PDB entry 1CZ8 | X-ray diffraction, 2.40 A resolution | chains V and W of the 6 polymer chains in the assembly

Chain V (and W):
Name: Vascular endothelial growth factor A
From: Homo sapiens
Notes: fragment: receptor binding fragment; chain W of this document is another copy of the same molecule, construct and numbering; everything in this record applies to it too
Reference sequence: P15692 (VEGFA_HUMAN); residues 14-107 here correspond to UniProt positions 40-133 (UniProt number = residue number + 26)
Sequence (94 residues; each row starts with the number of its first residue):
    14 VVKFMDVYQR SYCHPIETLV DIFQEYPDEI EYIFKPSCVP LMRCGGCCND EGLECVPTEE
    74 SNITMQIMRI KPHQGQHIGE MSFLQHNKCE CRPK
Disulfide bonds: Cys-26/Cys-68, Cys-57/Cys-102, Cys-61/Cys-104

Interface between chain V and chain W:
Inter-chain disulfides: Cys-51(V)/Cys-60(W), Cys-60(V)/Cys-51(W)
Residue-residue contacts (62):
  Val-14(V) / Thr-77(W)
  Val-14(V) / Met-78(W)  hydrophobic
  Val-14(V) / Glu-93(W)
  Val-15(V) / Thr-77(W)  hydrogen bond (backbone-backbone)
  Val-15(V) / Met-78(W)  hydrophobic
  Val-15(V) / Gln-79(W)  hydrogen bond (backbone-backbone)
  Lys-16(V) / Gln-79(W)
  Phe-17(V) / Lys-48(W)
  Phe-17(V) / Gln-79(W)  hydrogen bond (backbone-side chain)
  Phe-17(V) / Met-81(W)  hydrophobic
  Val-20(V) / Pro-49(W)
  Val-20(V) / Val-52(W)  hydrophobic
  Val-20(V) / Met-78(W)  hydrophobic
  Val-20(V) / Ile-80(W)  hydrophobic
  Tyr-21(V) / Pro-49(W)  hydrophobic
  Arg-23(V) / Glu-30(W)  salt bridge
  Arg-23(V) / Leu-32(W)
  Arg-23(V) / Pro-53(W)
  Ser-24(V) / Pro-49(W)
  Ser-24(V) / Cys-51(W)  hydrogen bond (side chain-backbone)
  His-27(V) / Leu-32(W)
  Glu-30(V) / Arg-23(W)  salt bridge
  Leu-32(V) / Arg-23(W)
  Leu-32(V) / Ser-24(W)
  Leu-32(V) / His-27(W)
  Leu-32(V) / Gly-58(W)
  Leu-32(V) / Gly-59(W)
  Lys-48(V) / Phe-17(W)
  Lys-48(V) / Asn-62(W)  hydrogen bond (side chain-backbone)
  Pro-49(V) / Val-20(W)
  Pro-49(V) / Tyr-21(W)  hydrophobic
  Pro-49(V) / Ser-24(W)
  Pro-49(V) / Asn-62(W)
  Ser-50(V) / Cys-60(W)
  Ser-50(V) / Asn-62(W)  hydrogen bond (backbone-side chain)
  Cys-51(V) / Ser-24(W)  hydrogen bond (backbone-side chain)
  Cys-51(V) / Gly-59(W)
  Cys-51(V) / Cys-60(W)  disulfide
  Val-52(V) / Val-20(W)  hydrophobic
  Pro-53(V) / Arg-23(W)
  Gly-58(V) / Leu-32(W)
  Gly-59(V) / Leu-32(W)
  Gly-59(V) / Cys-51(W)
  Cys-60(V) / Ser-50(W)
  Cys-60(V) / Cys-51(W)  disulfide
  Asn-62(V) / Lys-48(W)  hydrogen bond (backbone-side chain)
  Asn-62(V) / Pro-49(W)
  Asn-62(V) / Ser-50(W)  hydrogen bond (side chain-backbone)
  Thr-77(V) / Val-14(W)
  Thr-77(V) / Val-15(W)  hydrogen bond (backbone-backbone)
  Met-78(V) / Val-14(W)  hydrophobic
  Met-78(V) / Val-15(W)  hydrophobic
  Met-78(V) / Val-20(W)  hydrophobic
  Met-78(V) / Arg-23(W)
  Gln-79(V) / Val-14(W)
  Gln-79(V) / Val-15(W)  hydrogen bond (backbone-backbone)
  Gln-79(V) / Lys-16(W)
  Gln-79(V) / Phe-17(W)  hydrogen bond (side chain-backbone)
  Gln-79(V) / Val-20(W)
  Ile-80(V) / Val-20(W)  hydrophobic
  Met-81(V) / Phe-17(W)  hydrophobic
  Glu-93(V) / Val-14(W)
Interface residues without a listed pair, chain V (31 interface residues in all): Ile-29, Phe-47, Ile-76, Ile-91
Interface residues without a listed pair, chain W (30 interface residues in all): Ile-29, Ile-76, Ile-91

In short:
31 residues of chain V face 30 of chain W across their interface, with 2 disulfide bonds, 12 hydrogen bonds
and 2 salt bridges. Polar pairs include Arg-23(V)/Glu-30(W), Phe-17(V)/Gln-79(W) and Ser-24(V)/Cys-51(W).
Both chains are Vascular endothelial growth factor A (Homo sapiens). Entry 1CZ8 (Vascular endothelial growth
factor in complex with an affinity matured antibody) was determined by X-ray diffraction.
